Entry 9D7P (electron microscopy, 3.37 A resolution); this record covers chains C and H of the 10 polymer chains in the assembly.

== Chain C ==
Name: Surface protein gp120
From: Human immunodeficiency virus 1
Sequence (496 residues; numbered 7 to 504 plus 1 insertion-coded residue; 3 numbers in that range are skipped by the numbering (no residue carries them; nothing is unmodelled there); the number before each row is that of its first residue):
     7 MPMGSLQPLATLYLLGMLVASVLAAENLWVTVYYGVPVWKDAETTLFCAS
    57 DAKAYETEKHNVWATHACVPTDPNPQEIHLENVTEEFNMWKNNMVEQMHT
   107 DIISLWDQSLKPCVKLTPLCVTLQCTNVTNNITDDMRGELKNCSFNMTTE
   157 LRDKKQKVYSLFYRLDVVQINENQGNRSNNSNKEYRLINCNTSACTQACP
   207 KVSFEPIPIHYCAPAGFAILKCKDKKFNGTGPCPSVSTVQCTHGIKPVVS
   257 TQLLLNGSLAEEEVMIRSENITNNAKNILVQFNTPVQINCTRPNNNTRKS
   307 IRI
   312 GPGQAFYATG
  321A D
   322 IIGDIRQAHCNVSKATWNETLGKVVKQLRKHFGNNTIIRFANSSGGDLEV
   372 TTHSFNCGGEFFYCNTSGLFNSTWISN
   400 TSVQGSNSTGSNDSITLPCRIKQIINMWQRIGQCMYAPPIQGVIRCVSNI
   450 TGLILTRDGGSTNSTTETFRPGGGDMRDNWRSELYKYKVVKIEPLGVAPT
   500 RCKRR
Not modelled in the structure: 7-33, 58-66, 134-141, 178-187, 400-409
Cystine bridges: Cys54-Cys74, Cys119-Cys205, Cys126-Cys196, Cys131-Cys149, Cys201-Cys433, Cys218-Cys247, Cys228-Cys239, Cys296-Cys331, Cys378-Cys445, Cys385-Cys418
Covalent attachments: N-acetylglucosamine (NAG) linked to Asn88, Asn133, Asn148, Asn152, Asn197, Asn234, Asn262, Asn276, Asn295, Asn301, Asn332, Asn355, Asn386, Asn392, Asn448; glycan linked to Asn363

== Chain H ==
Name: CH103 Fab heavy chain
From: Homo sapiens
Notes: antibody fragment or engineered binder
Sequence (245 residues; numbered -18 to 218 plus 8 insertion-coded residues; the number before each row is that of its first residue; a row labelled like 82A-82C holds insertion residues (82A, then the next letters in order); numbers below 1 keep their minus sign (Met-18 is residue -18)):
   -18 MGWSCIILFLVATATGVHSQVQLQESGPGVVKSSETLSLTCTVSGGSMGG
    32 TYWSWLRLSPGKGLEWIGYIFHTGETNYSPSLKGRVSISVDTSEDQFSLR
    82 L
82A-82C RSV
    83 TAADTAVYFCASLPRGQL
100A-100E VNAYF
   101 RNWGRGSLVSVTAASTKGPSVFPLAPSSKSTSGGTAALGCLVKDYFPEPV
   151 TVSWNSGALTSGVHTFPAVLQSSGLYSLSSVVTVPSSSLGTQTYICNVNH
   201 KPSNTKVDKKVEPKSCDK
Not modelled in the structure: -18 to 0, 125-138, 155-164, 183-195, 206-218

== How chain C and chain H interact ==
Residue-residue contacts (5; chain C residue first):
  Lys207(C) with Asp76(H), salt bridge
  Ser306(C) with Glu75(H), hydrogen bond
  Arg308(C) with Asp72(H), salt bridge; Ser74(H), hydrogen bond
  Tyr318(C) with Glu75(H)
Interface residues without a listed pair, chain C (5 interface residues in all): Ala316

== Overview ==
5 residues of chain C face 4 of chain H across their interface; the contacts include 2 hydrogen bonds and 2
salt bridges. Among the polar pairs are Lys207(C)-Asp76(H), Arg308(C)-Asp72(H) and Ser306(C)-Glu75(H).
Chain C is Surface protein gp120 (Human immunodeficiency virus 1) and chain H is CH103 Fab heavy chain (Homo
sapiens); the structure, Cryo-EM structure of BG505 DS-SOSIP.664 with 2 CH103 Fabs bound, was determined by
electron microscopy together with 9D7G, 9D7H, 9D7I and 9D7O from the same study.
